Entry 7E82 (electron microscopy, 3.30 A resolution); this record covers chains DC and DI of the 67 polymer chains in the assembly.

Chain DC (and DI):
Molecule: Flagellar hook protein FlgE
Source organism: Salmonella typhimurium (strain LT2 / SGSC1412 / ATCC 700720)
Notes: chain DI of this document is another copy of the same molecule, construct and numbering; everything in this record applies to it too
UniProtKB: P0A1J1 (FLGE_SALTY); residue numbers follow UniProt; this construct covers 1-403
Amino-acid sequence (403 residues; numbered 1 to 403; the number before each row is that of its first residue):
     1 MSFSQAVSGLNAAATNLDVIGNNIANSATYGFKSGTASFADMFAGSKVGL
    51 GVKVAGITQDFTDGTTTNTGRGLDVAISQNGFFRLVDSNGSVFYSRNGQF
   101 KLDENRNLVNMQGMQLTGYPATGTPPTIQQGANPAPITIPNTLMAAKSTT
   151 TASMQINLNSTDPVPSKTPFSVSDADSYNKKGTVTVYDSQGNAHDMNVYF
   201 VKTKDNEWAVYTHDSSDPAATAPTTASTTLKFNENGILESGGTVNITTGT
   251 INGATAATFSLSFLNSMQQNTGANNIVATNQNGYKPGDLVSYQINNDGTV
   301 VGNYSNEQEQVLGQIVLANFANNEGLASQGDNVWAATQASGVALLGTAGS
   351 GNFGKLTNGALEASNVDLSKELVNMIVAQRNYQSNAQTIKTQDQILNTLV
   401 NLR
Not modelled in the structure: 1, 403

Interface between chain DC and chain DI:
Pairs across the interface (31; chain DC residue first):
  Ser160(DC) - Gln190(DI)  hydrogen bond
  Ser160(DC) - Asn192(DI)
  Ser160(DC) - Asn252(DI)
  Thr161(DC) - Asn192(DI)
  Thr161(DC) - Asn252(DI)
  Asp205(DC) - Asn252(DI)
  Asp205(DC) - Gly253(DI)  hydrogen bond (side chain-backbone)
  Asn206(DC) - Gln190(DI)
  Asn206(DC) - Asn252(DI)
  Asn206(DC) - Gly253(DI)  hydrogen bond (side chain-backbone)
  Glu234(DC) - Thr250(DI)
  Glu234(DC) - Gly253(DI)
  Glu234(DC) - Ala254(DI)
  Glu234(DC) - Thr255(DI)  hydrogen bond (side chain-backbone)
  Asn235(DC) - Ser189(DI)  hydrogen bond
  Asn235(DC) - Thr255(DI)
  Gln268(DC) - Gln190(DI)  hydrogen bond (backbone-side chain)
  Gln269(DC) - Ala146(DI)
  Gln269(DC) - Ser189(DI)  hydrogen bond (side chain-backbone)
  Gln269(DC) - Gln190(DI)
  Gln269(DC) - Gly191(DI)
  Asn270(DC) - Gln190(DI)
  Asn270(DC) - Asn192(DI)  hydrogen bond
  Thr271(DC) - Pro286(DI)
  Ser350(DC) - Asn89(DI)  hydrogen bond
  Gly351(DC) - Asn89(DI)
  Ser369(DC) - Tyr382(DI)
  Val373(DC) - Leu10(DI)  hydrophobic
  Arg380(DC) - Asp393(DI)  salt bridge
  Arg380(DC) - Asn397(DI)
  Gln387(DC) - Val400(DI)
Also at the interface, not in a pair above, chain DC (24 interface residues in all): Gln79, Asn157, Asn233, Gly236, Lys370, Ile376, Val377, Gln383
Also at the interface, not in a pair above, chain DI (23 interface residues in all): Phe3, Asn11, Leu143, Ala256, Gln329, Leu396

Summary:
Chain DC and chain DI form an interface of 24 and 23 residues respectively, with 9 hydrogen bonds and 1 salt
bridge. Polar pairs include Arg380(DC)-Asp393(DI), Ser160(DC)-Gln190(DI) and Asp205(DC)-Gly253(DI).
Both chains are Flagellar hook protein FlgE (Salmonella typhimurium (strain LT2 / SGSC1412 / ATCC 700720)).
Entry 7E82 (Cryo-EM structure of the flagellar rod with partial hook from Salmonella) was determined by
electron microscopy (same publication as 7CBL, 7CBM, 7CG0, 7CG4, 7CGO, 7E80 and 7E81).
